3L7C - chain A; structure by X-ray diffraction, 1.93 A resolution.

Chain A:
Molecule: Glycogen phosphorylase, muscle form
Organism: Oryctolagus cuniculus
Notes: EC 2.4.1.1
Reference sequence: P00489 (PYGM_RABIT); residues 0-842 here correspond to UniProt positions 1-843 (UniProt number = residue number + 1)
Sequence (843 residues; each row starts with the number of its first residue; numbering starts at 0):
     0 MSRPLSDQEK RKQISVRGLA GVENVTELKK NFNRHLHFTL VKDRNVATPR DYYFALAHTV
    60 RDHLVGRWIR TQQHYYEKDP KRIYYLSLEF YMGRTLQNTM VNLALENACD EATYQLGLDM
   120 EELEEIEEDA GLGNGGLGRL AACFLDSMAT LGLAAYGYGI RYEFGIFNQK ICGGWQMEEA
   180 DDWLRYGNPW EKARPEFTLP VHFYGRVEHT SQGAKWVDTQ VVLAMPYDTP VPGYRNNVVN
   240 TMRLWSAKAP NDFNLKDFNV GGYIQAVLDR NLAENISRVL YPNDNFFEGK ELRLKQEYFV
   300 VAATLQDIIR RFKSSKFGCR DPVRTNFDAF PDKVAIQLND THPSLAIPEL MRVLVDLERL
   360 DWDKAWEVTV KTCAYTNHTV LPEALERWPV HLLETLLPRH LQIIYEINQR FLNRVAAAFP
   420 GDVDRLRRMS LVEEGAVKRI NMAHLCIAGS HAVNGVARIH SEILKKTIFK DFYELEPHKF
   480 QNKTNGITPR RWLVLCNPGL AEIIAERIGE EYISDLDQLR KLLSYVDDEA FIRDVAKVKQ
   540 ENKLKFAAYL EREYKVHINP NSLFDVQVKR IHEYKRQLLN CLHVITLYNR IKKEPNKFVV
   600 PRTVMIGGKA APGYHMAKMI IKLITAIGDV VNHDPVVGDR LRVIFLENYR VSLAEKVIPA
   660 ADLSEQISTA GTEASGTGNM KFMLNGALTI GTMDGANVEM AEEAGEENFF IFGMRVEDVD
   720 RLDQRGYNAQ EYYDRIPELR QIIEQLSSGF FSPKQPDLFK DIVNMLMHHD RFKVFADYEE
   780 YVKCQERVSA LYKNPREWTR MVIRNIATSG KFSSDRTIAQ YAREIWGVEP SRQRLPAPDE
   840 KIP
Disordered / not traced: 0-11, 255-260, 316-322, 837-842
Modified positions: Lys680 ((2S)-2-amino-6-[[3-hydroxy-2-methyl-5-(phosphonooxymethyl)pyridin-4-yl]methylideneamino]hexanoic acid; LLP)
UniProt features mapped onto this chain:
  - binding site (AMP): Asp42, Tyr75, Arg309 to Cys318
  - site: Cys108 (Involved in the association of subunits), Cys142 (Involved in the association of subunits), Tyr155 (Can be labeled by an AMP analog)
  - modified residue: Ser1 (N-acetylserine), Ser14 (Phosphoserine), Tyr203 (Phosphotyrosine), Tyr226 (Phosphotyrosine), Ser429 (Phosphoserine), Tyr472 (Phosphotyrosine), Ser513 (Phosphoserine), Lys680 (N6-(pyridoxal phosphate)lysine), Ser746 (Phosphoserine), Ser747 (Phosphoserine)
Ligand contacts: DK4 (1-(3-deoxy-3-fluoro-beta-D-glucopyranosyl)-5-fluoropyrimidine-2,4(1H,3H)-dione): Gly134, Gly135, Leu136, Leu139, Asp283, Asn284, Asp339, His377, Thr378, Val455, Asn484, Tyr573, Glu672, Ala673, Ser674, Gly675, Thr676

Overview:
Bound to chain A: compound DK4. UniProt lists 12 AMP-binding residues.
Chain A is Glycogen phosphorylase, muscle form (Oryctolagus cuniculus); the structure, Crystal Structure of
Glycogen Phosphorylase DK4 complex, was determined by X-ray diffraction together with 3L79, 3L7A, 3L7B and
3L7D from the same study.
